PDB entry 9JIT | X-ray diffraction, 1.08 A resolution | chains B and C of the 3 polymer chains in the assembly

== Chain B (and C) ==
Name: Macrophage migration inhibitory factor
Organism: Homo sapiens
Notes: EC 5.3.2.1, 5.3.3.12; chain C of this document is another copy of the same molecule, construct and numbering; everything in this record applies to it too
UniProtKB: P14174 (MIF_HUMAN); residues 1-115 here = UniProt positions 1-115
Sequence (115 residues; row label = number of the first residue in the row):
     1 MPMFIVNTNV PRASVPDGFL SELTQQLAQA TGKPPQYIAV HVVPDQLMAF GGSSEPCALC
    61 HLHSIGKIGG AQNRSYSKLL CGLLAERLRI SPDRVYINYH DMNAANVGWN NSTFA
Disordered / not traced: 1
Differences from the reference sequence: engineered mutation H61 (Ser in P14174), H100 (Tyr in P14174)
Curated features (UniProtKB/Swiss-Prot):
  - active site: P2 (Proton acceptor)
  - binding site (substrate): K33, I65, N98
  - modified residue: K78 (N6-acetyllysine)
  - mutagenesis: N111 (N111C: Causes formation of interchain disulfide bonds with Cys-81 from another subunit)
Reported in the primary citation:
  - mutagenesis - Y100H: increased catalytic activity on without the addition of zinc ions
  - mutagenesis - S61H/Y100H: increased catalytic activity on zinc ions
  - mutagenesis - Y100H: decreased catalytic activity on Zn3-MIF(Y100H)

== Chain B / chain C interface ==
Pairs across the interface - 57 pairs, chain B then chain C:
  P2(B) with Y96(C)
  M3(B) with L59(C), hydrophobic; H61(C); Y96(C), hydrophobic; N98(C)
  R12(B) with L47(C)
  L20(B) with L47(C), hydrophobic; M48(C)
  T24(B) with G52(C)
  P35(B) with G51(C)
  Q36(B) with F50(C); G51(C)
  Y37(B) with Y96(C), hydrogen bond (backbone-side chain)
  I38(B) with F50(C); G51(C), hydrogen bond (backbone-backbone)
  A39(B) with A49(C); L59(C), hydrophobic
  V40(B) with M48(C); A49(C), hydrogen bond (backbone-backbone)
  H41(B) with N7(C); Q46(C), hydrogen bond; L47(C)
  V42(B) with L47(C), hydrogen bond (backbone-backbone)
  V43(B) with Q46(C)
  H63(B) with H61(C)
  M102(B) with N98(C); Y99(C)
  A105(B) with N73(C), hydrogen bond (backbone-side chain)
  N106(B) with I68(C); N73(C), hydrogen bond; I97(C); N98(C); Y99(C), hydrogen bond (backbone-backbone)
  V107(B) with I97(C); N98(C)
  G108(B) with S77(C); V95(C); Y96(C); I97(C), hydrogen bond (backbone-backbone); Y99(C)
  W109(B) with F50(C); D93(C), hydrogen bond (side chain-backbone); V95(C); Y96(C)
  N110(B) with P92(C), hydrogen bond (backbone-backbone); D93(C)
  N111(B) with R74(C); S77(C); K78(C), hydrogen bond (backbone-backbone); C81(C); P92(C)
  S112(B) with R74(C); S77(C), hydrogen bond (backbone-side chain)
  T113(B) with N73(C); R74(C); S77(C)
  F114(B) with Y96(C), hydrophobic
Interface residues without a listed pair, chain B (29 interface residues in all): V15, P44, A115
Interface residues without a listed pair, chain C (27 interface residues in all): G70, G82, R94, H100

== Summary ==
29 residues of chain B face 27 of chain C across their interface; the contacts include 13 hydrogen bonds.
Polar pairs include Y37(B)-Y96(C), H41(B)-Q46(C) and A105(B)-N73(C). The paper reports that Y100H of chain B
increases catalytic activity on without the addition of zinc ions; S61H/Y100H of chain B increase catalytic
activity on zinc ions.
Both chains are Macrophage migration inhibitory factor (Homo sapiens). Entry 9JIT (Macrophage migration
inhibitory factor S61H/Y100H mutant (MIF(S61H/Y100H))) was determined by X-ray diffraction, deposited together
with 9JIV, 9JIY, 9JIZ and 9JJ0.
